PDB entry 3G7I | X-ray diffraction, 2.05 A resolution | chains A and B

# Chain A (and B)
Molecule: Glutathione transferase GST1-4
Source organism: Anopheles dirus
Notes: EC 2.5.1.18; chain B of this document is another copy of the same molecule, construct and numbering; everything in this record applies to it too
UniProtKB: Q9GN60 (Q9GN60_9DIPT); residue numbers follow UniProt; this construct covers 1-219
Amino-acid sequence (219 residues; row label = number of the first residue in the row):
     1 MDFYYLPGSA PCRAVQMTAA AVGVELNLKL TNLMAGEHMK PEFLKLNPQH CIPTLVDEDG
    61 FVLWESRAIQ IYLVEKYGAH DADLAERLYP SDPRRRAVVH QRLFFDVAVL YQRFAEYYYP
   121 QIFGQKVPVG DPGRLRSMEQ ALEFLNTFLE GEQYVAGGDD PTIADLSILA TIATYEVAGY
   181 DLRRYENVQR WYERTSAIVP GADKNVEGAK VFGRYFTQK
Not modelled in the structure: 38-46, 218-219 (chain B: 121-130, 214-219)

# Chain A / chain B interface
Residue-residue contacts (62; chain A residue first):
  P48(A) - F144(B)
  P48(A) - T147(B)
  Q49(A) - F105(B)
  Q49(A) - V109(B)
  Q49(A) - F144(B)
  Q49(A) - F148(B)
  D57(A) - R94(B)  salt bridge
  E58(A) - R94(B)  salt bridge
  D59(A) - R94(B)  salt bridge
  F61(A) - R94(B)
  L63(A) - A97(B)  hydrophobic
  L63(A) - Q101(B)
  W64(A) - Q101(B)  hydrogen bond (backbone-side chain)
  W64(A) - R102(B)
  W64(A) - F148(B)  hydrophobic
  E65(A) - F104(B)
  R67(A) - F104(B)
  A68(A) - A97(B)
  A68(A) - H100(B)
  A68(A) - Q101(B)
  I71(A) - H100(B)
  Y72(A) - P93(B)
  Y72(A) - R94(B)  hydrogen bond
  E75(A) - P93(B)
  K76(A) - R94(B)
  P93(A) - Y72(B)
  P93(A) - E75(B)
  R94(A) - D59(B)  salt bridge
  R94(A) - F61(B)
  R94(A) - Y72(B)
  R94(A) - K76(B)
  A97(A) - L63(B)  hydrophobic
  A97(A) - A68(B)
  V98(A) - F61(B)  hydrophobic
  H100(A) - A68(B)
  H100(A) - I71(B)
  H100(A) - Y89(B)
  Q101(A) - Q49(B)  hydrogen bond
  Q101(A) - W64(B)
  Q101(A) - E65(B)
  Q101(A) - A68(B)
  F104(A) - E65(B)
  F104(A) - R67(B)
  F104(A) - L103(B)  hydrophobic
  F104(A) - F104(B)  hydrophobic
  F104(A) - V107(B)  hydrophobic
  F105(A) - Q49(B)
  V107(A) - F104(B)  hydrophobic
  V107(A) - V107(B)  hydrophobic
  V107(A) - A108(B)  hydrophobic
  A108(A) - V107(B)  hydrophobic
  V109(A) - Q49(B)
  Q112(A) - Q112(B)
  Q112(A) - E116(B)
  E116(A) - Q112(B)
  Q140(A) - H50(B)
  F144(A) - P48(B)
  F144(A) - Q49(B)
  F144(A) - H50(B)
  T147(A) - P48(B)
  F148(A) - Q49(B)
  F148(A) - W64(B)  hydrophobic
Interface residues without a listed pair, chain A (39 interface residues in all): H50, V62, Y89, R96, R102, L103, R134
Interface residues without a listed pair, chain B (38 interface residues in all): D57, R95, R96, V98, R134, Q140

# Summary
The interface between chain A and chain B involves 39 residues on one side and 38 on the other, with 3
hydrogen bonds and 4 salt bridges. Polar contacts include D57(A)-R94(B), E58(A)-R94(B) and D59(A)-R94(B).
Chain A and chain B are both Glutathione transferase GST1-4 (Anopheles dirus); the structure, Crystal
structure of a Delta class GST (adGSTD4-4) from Anopheles dirus, with glutathione complexed in one ..., was
determined by X-ray diffraction together with 3MAK, 3GH6 and 3F6F from the same study.
